Entry 1ZBL (X-ray diffraction, 2.20 A resolution); this record covers chains C and A of the 4 polymer chains in the assembly.

Chain C:
Molecule: 12-nt RNA strand
Sequence (12 nucleotides; each row starts with the number of its first residue):
     1 GACACCUGAU UC
Ion coordination: Mg2+ site 1: A4, C5 (shared with Asp-71(A), Glu-109(A), Asp-132(A) of chain A); Mg2+ site 2: C5 (shared with Asp-71(A), Asn-192(A) of chain A); Mg2+ site 3: U10, U11 (shared with 3 residues of chain B); Mg2+ site 4: U11 (shared with 2 residues of chain B)

Chain A:
Name: ribonuclease H-related protein
From: Bacillus halodurans
Notes: EC 3.1.26.4; fragment: catalytic domain (residues 59-196)
Amino-acid sequence (139 residues; numbered 55 to 193; the number before each row is that of its first residue):
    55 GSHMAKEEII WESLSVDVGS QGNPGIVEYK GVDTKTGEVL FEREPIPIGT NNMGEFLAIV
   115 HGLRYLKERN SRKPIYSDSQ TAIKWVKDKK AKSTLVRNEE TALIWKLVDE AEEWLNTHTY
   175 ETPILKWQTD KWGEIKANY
Unresolved in the structure: 55-60
Sequence notes: cloning artifact (55-58); engineered mutation Asn-192 (Asp in 10173478)
Ion coordination: Mg2+ site 1: Asp-71, Glu-109, Asp-132 (shared with A4(C), C5(C) of chain C); Mg2+ site 2: Asp-71, Asn-192 (shared with C5(C) of chain C)
From the paper describing this entry:
  - Mg2+ coordination: Asp-71, Glu-109, Asp-132
  - conformationally variable residues (side-chain flip): Glu-188
  - mutagenesis - D192N: decreased catalytic activity on Mn2+
  - mutagenesis - D192N: abolished catalytic activity on Mg2+

Chain C / chain A interface:
Contacting residue pairs (23):
  A2(C) with Gln-134(A), hydrogen bond to the sugar
  C3(C) with Asp-132(A), hydrogen bond to the sugar; Ser-133(A), sugar contact; Gln-134(A), hydrogen bond to the sugar; Lys-180(A), hydrogen bond to the phosphate
  A4(C) with Asn-105(A), hydrogen bond to the base; Glu-109(A), hydrogen bond to the sugar; Asp-132(A), phosphate contact; Lys-180(A), salt bridge to the phosphate; Trp-181(A), phosphate contact; Thr-183(A), hydrogen bond to the phosphate
  C5(C) with Asp-71(A), phosphate contact; Val-72(A), sugar contact; Ser-74(A), hydrogen bond to the sugar; Asn-77(A), base contact; Asn-105(A), sugar contact; Glu-109(A), sugar contact; Asp-132(A), phosphate contact
  C6(C) with Gly-73(A), phosphate contact; Ser-74(A), hydrogen bond to the phosphate; Gln-75(A), phosphate contact; Gly-76(A), hydrogen bond to the sugar
  U7(C) with Gln-75(A), phosphate contact
Interface residues without a listed pair, chain A (17 interface residues in all): Asn-192, Tyr-193

In short:
6 residues of chain C face 17 of chain A across their interface; the contacts include 10 hydrogen bonds and 1
salt bridge. Polar contacts include A4(C)/Asn-105(A), A2(C)/Gln-134(A) and C3(C)/Asp-132(A). From the paper:
D192N of chain A reduces catalytic activity on Mn2+; Mg2+ coordination by Asp-71(A), Glu-109(A) and
Asp-132(A).
Here chain C is a 12-nt RNA strand and chain A is ribonuclease H-related protein (Bacillus halodurans). Entry
1ZBL (Bacillus halodurans RNase H catalytic domain mutant D192N in complex with 12-mer RNA/DNA hybrid) was
determined by X-ray diffraction together with 1ZBF and 1ZBI from the same study.
